Entry 7E90 (X-ray diffraction, 2.25 A resolution); this record covers chains A and B.

[Chain A (and B)]
Molecule: DNA-binding response regulator
From: Vibrio parahaemolyticus
Notes: fragment: receiver domain; chain B of this document is another copy of the same molecule, construct and numbering; everything in this record applies to it too
Reference sequence: A0A2R9VV79 (A0A2R9VV79_VIBPH); numbering as in UniProt (aligned over 1-120)
Amino-acid sequence (126 residues; numbered -5 to 120; the number before each row is that of its first residue; numbers below 1 keep their minus sign (Gly-5 is residue -5)):
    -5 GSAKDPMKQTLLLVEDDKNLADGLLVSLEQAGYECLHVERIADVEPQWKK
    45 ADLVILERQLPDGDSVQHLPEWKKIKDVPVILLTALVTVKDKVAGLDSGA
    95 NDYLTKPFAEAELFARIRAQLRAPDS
Disordered / not traced: -5 to 0, 117-120 (chain B: -5 to 1, 117-120)
Construct notes: expression tag (-5 to 0); engineered mutation Glu51 (Asp in A0A2R9VV79)

[How chain A and chain B interact]
Pairs across the interface (27; chain A residue first):
  Val83(A) - Ala103(B)  hydrophobic
  Val83(A) - Glu106(B)
  Lys86(A) - Glu106(B)  salt bridge
  Val87(A) - Ala105(B)
  Val87(A) - Ala109(B)  hydrophobic
  Leu90(A) - Ala109(B)  hydrophobic
  Leu90(A) - Arg110(B)
  Leu90(A) - Arg116(B)  hydrogen bond (backbone-side chain)
  Asp91(A) - Arg112(B)  salt bridge
  Gly93(A) - Arg116(B)
  Ala94(A) - Ala113(B)
  Ala94(A) - Arg116(B)  hydrogen bond (backbone-side chain)
  Asp96(A) - Arg110(B)  salt bridge
  Tyr97(A) - Arg110(B)  hydrogen bond (backbone-side chain)
  Ala103(A) - Val83(B)  hydrophobic
  Ala105(A) - Val83(B)  hydrophobic
  Ala105(A) - Val87(B)
  Glu106(A) - Lys86(B)  salt bridge
  Ala109(A) - Val87(B)  hydrophobic
  Arg110(A) - Leu90(B)
  Arg110(A) - Asp96(B)  salt bridge
  Arg110(A) - Tyr97(B)  hydrogen bond (side chain-backbone)
  Arg112(A) - Asp91(B)  salt bridge
  Ala113(A) - Ala94(B)
  Arg116(A) - Leu90(B)  hydrogen bond (side chain-backbone)
  Arg116(A) - Gly93(B)
  Arg116(A) - Ala94(B)  hydrogen bond (side chain-backbone)
Also at the interface, not in a pair above, chain A (19 interface residues in all): Asn95, Gln114
Also at the interface, not in a pair above, chain B (19 interface residues in all): Asn95, Gln114

[Summary]
Chain A and chain B each contribute 19 residues to their interface; the contacts include 6 hydrogen bonds and
6 salt bridges. Polar pairs include Lys86(A)-Glu106(B), Asp91(A)-Arg112(B) and Asp96(A)-Arg110(B).
Chain A and chain B are both DNA-binding response regulator (Vibrio parahaemolyticus); the structure, Crystal
structure of the receiver domain (D51E) of the response regulator VbrR from Vibrio parahaemolyticus, was
determined by X-ray diffraction (same publication as 7E92).
